6AXP - chains A and E of the 3 polymer chains in the assembly; structure by X-ray diffraction, 2.48 A resolution.

== Chain A ==
Protein: cetuximab Fab light chain
From: Homo sapiens
Reference sequence: P01834 (IGKC_HUMAN); residues 108-213 here correspond to UniProt positions 1-106 (UniProt number = residue number - 107)
Chain sequence (213 residues; row label = number of the first residue in the row):
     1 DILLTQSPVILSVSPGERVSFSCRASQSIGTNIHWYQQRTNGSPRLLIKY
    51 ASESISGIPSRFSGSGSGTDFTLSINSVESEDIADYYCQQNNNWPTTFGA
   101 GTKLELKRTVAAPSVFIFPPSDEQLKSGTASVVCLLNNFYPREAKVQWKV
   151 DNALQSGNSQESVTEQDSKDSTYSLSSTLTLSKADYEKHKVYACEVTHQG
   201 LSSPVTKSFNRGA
Disordered / not traced: 213
Differences from the reference sequence: conflict Ala213 (Glu106 in P01834)
Cystine bridges: Cys23-Cys88, Cys134-Cys194

== Chain E ==
Protein: meditope
Chain sequence (11 residues; row label = number of the first residue in the row):
     1 XQFDLSTXRLK
Disordered / not traced: 1
Modified positions: 011 (7-aminoheptanoic acid) at position 1; C1J (N~5~-(N-octylcarbamimidoyl)-L-ornithine) at position 8

== How chain A and chain E interact ==
Pairs across the interface (21; chain A residue first):
  Gln38(A) with Phe3(E); C1J_8(E); Arg9(E)
  Arg39(A) with Arg9(E)
  Thr40(A) with Thr7(E); Arg9(E), hydrogen bond
  Asn41(A) with Ser6(E), hydrogen bond (side chain-backbone); Thr7(E), hydrogen bond (backbone-backbone); C1J_8(E)
  Gly42(A) with C1J_8(E)
  Ser43(A) with C1J_8(E)
  Ala84(A) with Arg9(E), hydrogen bond (backbone-side chain)
  Asp85(A) with Arg9(E), salt bridge; Leu10(E), hydrogen bond (side chain-backbone)
  Tyr87(A) with Leu10(E)
  Ala100(A) with Leu10(E)
  Gly101(A) with Leu10(E)
  Lys103(A) with Arg9(E); Leu10(E)
  Glu165(A) with Thr7(E); Arg9(E), salt bridge
Also at the interface, not in a pair above, chain A (16 interface residues in all): Ile83, Thr102, Leu104
The authors on this interface:
  - interface residues, chain A: Asn41(A)

== Summary ==
16 residues of chain A face 6 of chain E across their interface; the contacts include 5 hydrogen bonds and 2
salt bridges. Among the polar pairs are Asp85(A)-Arg9(E), Glu165(A)-Arg9(E) and Thr40(A)-Arg9(E). From the
paper: the interface residue Asn41(A).
Chain A is cetuximab Fab light chain (Homo sapiens) and chain E is meditope; the structure, Structure of
cetuximab with aminoheptanoic acid-linked n-octylarginine meditope variant, was determined by X-ray
diffraction, deposited together with 6AU5, 6AYN, 6AZK and 6AZL.
